2C8X - chains B and I of the 3 polymer chains in the assembly; structure by X-ray diffraction, 2.17 A resolution.

[Chain B]
Protein: Thrombin heavy chain
Source organism: Homo sapiens
Notes: EC 3.4.21.5; fragment: fragment alpha thrombin, residues 364-622
UniProtKB: P00734 (THRB_HUMAN); the construct lacks a stretch of the UniProt sequence and is renumbered around it, so the offset changes along the chain: 16-37 = UniProt 364-385; 38-60 = UniProt 387-409; 61-77 = UniProt 419-435; 78-97 = UniProt 437-456; 8 more segments
Chain sequence (259 residues; row label = number of the first residue in the row; note: 1 number in that range is skipped by the numbering (no residue carries it; nothing is unmodelled there); a row labelled like 60A-60I holds insertion residues (60A, then the next letters in order)):
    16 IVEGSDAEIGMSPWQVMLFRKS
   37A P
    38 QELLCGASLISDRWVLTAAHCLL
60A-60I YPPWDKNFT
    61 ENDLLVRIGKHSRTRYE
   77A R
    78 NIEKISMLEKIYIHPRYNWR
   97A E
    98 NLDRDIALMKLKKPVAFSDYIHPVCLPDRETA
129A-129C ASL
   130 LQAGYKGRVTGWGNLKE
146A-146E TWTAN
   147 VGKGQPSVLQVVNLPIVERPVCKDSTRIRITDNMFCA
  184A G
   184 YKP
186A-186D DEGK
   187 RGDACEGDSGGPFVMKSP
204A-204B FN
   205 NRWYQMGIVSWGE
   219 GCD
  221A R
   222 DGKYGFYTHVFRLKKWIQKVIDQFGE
Not modelled in the structure: 146A-146E, 147-149
UniProt features mapped onto this chain:
  - region: Ala-183 to Val-200 (High affinity receptor-binding region which is also known as the TP508 peptide)
  - active site (Charge relay system): His-57, Asp-102, Ser-195
  - glycosylation: Asn-60G (N-linked (GlcNAc...) (complex) asparagine)
Cystine bridges: Cys-42/Cys-58, Cys-168/Cys-182, Cys-191/Cys-220
Metal / ion sites: Na+ near Lys-224 (its only coordinating residue here)
Small-molecule neighbours: C5M (n-{(2R,3S)-3-[(3-chlorobenzyl)amino]-2-hydroxy-4-phenylbutyl}-4-methoxy-2,3,6-trimethylbenzenesulfonamide): His-57, Tyr-60A, Trp-60D, Trp-96, Glu-97A, Asn-98, Leu-99, Ile-174, Asp-189, Ala-190, Cys-191, Glu-192, Ser-195, Val-213, Ser-214, Trp-215, Gly-216, Glu-217, Gly-219, Cys-220, Gly-226, Phe-227, Tyr-228

[Chain I]
Protein: Hirudin variant-2
Notes: fragment: peptide fragment of hirudin, residues 61-72
UniProtKB: P09945 (ITH3_HIRME); residues 54-65 here correspond to UniProt positions 61-72 (UniProt number = residue number + 7)
Chain sequence (12 residues; row label = number of the first residue in the row):
    54 GDFEEIPEEYLQ
Not modelled in the structure: 54
Modified positions: Tyr-63 (o-sulfo-l-tyrosine; TYS)
UniProt features mapped onto this chain:
  - region: Asp-55 to Gln-65 (Interaction with fibrinogen-binding exosite of thrombin)
  - modified residue: Tyr-63 (Sulfotyrosine)

[Interface between chain B and chain I]
Contacting residue pairs (23):
  Phe-34(B) with Phe-56(I), hydrophobic
  Lys-36(B) with Leu-64(I)
  Gln-38(B) with Phe-56(I); Glu-58(I), hydrogen bond; Ile-59(I); Leu-64(I)
  Leu-40(B) with Phe-56(I)
  Leu-65(B) with Ile-59(I), hydrophobic; Tyr-63(I)
  Arg-67(B) with Ile-59(I)
  Arg-73(B) with Asp-55(I), salt bridge; Phe-56(I)
  Thr-74(B) with Asp-55(I); Phe-56(I); Glu-57(I), hydrogen bond (backbone-backbone)
  Arg-75(B) with Glu-57(I)
  Tyr-76(B) with Glu-57(I), hydrogen bond (backbone-side chain); Pro-60(I); Tyr-63(I)
  Glu-80(B) with Tyr-63(I)
  Lys-81(B) with Tyr-63(I)
  Ile-82(B) with Ile-59(I), hydrophobic; Tyr-63(I)
Interface residues without a listed pair, chain B (16 interface residues in all): Met-32, Glu-39, Met-84

[Summary]
Chain B and chain I form an interface of 16 and 8 residues respectively; the contacts include 3 hydrogen bonds
and 1 salt bridge. Among the polar pairs are Arg-73(B)/Asp-55(I), Gln-38(B)/Glu-58(I) and Tyr-76(B)/Glu-57(I).
Chain B binds compound C5M.
Here chain B is Thrombin heavy chain (Homo sapiens) and chain I is Hirudin variant-2. Entry 2C8X (thrombin
inhibitors) was determined by X-ray diffraction, deposited together with 2C8W, 2C8Y, 2C8Z, 2C90 and 2C93.
